Entry 8WW7 (electron microscopy, 3.28 A resolution); this record covers chains M and F of the 15 polymer chains in the assembly.

# Chain M
Molecule: 26-nt DNA strand
Sequence (26 nucleotides; each row starts with the number of its first residue):
     1 TTTTTTTTTT TTTTTTTTTT TTTTTT

# Chain F
Name: Putative primase C962R
Organism: African swine fever virus
UniProtKB: A0A2X0TKI6 (A0A2X0TKI6_ASF); numbering as in UniProt (aligned over 1-962)
Chain sequence (972 residues; numbered 1 to 972; the number before each row is that of its first residue):
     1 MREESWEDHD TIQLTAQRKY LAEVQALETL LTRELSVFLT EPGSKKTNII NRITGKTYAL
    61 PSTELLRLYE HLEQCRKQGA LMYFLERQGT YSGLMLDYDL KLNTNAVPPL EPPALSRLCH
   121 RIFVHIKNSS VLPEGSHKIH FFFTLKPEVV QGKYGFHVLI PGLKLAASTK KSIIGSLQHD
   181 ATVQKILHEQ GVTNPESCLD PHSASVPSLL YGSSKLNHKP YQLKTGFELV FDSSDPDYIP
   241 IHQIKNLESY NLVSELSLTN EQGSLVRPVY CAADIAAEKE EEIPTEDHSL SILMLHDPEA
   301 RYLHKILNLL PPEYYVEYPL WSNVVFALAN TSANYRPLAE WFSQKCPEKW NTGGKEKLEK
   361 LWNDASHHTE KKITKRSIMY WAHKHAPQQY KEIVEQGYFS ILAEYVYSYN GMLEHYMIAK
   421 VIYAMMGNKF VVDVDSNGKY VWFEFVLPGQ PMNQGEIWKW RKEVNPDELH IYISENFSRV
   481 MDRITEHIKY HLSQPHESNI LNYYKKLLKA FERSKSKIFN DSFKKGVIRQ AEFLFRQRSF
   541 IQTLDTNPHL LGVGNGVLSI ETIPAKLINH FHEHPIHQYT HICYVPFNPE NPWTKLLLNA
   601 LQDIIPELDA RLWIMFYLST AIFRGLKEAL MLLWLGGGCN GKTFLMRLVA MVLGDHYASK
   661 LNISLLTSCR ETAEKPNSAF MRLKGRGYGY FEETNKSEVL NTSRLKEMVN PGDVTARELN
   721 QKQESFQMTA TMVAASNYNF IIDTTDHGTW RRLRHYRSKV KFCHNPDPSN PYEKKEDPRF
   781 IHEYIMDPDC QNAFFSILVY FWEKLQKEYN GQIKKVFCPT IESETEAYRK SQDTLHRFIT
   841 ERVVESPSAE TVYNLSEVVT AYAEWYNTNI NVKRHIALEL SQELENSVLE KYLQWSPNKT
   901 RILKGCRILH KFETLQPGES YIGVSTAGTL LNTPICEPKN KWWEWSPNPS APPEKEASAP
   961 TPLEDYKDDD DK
Not modelled in the structure: 1-10, 133-138, 270-288, 842-851, 918-934, 951-972
Sequence notes: expression tag (963-972)
Bound ions: Mg2+: Lys642, Thr643 (together with AMP-PNP)
Ligand contacts:
  - AMP-PNP (ANP; phosphoaminophosphonic acid-adenylate ester), molecule 1: Ala600, Asp603, Ile604, Gly638, Cys639, Asn640, Gly641, Lys642, Thr643, Phe644, Asn737, Phe762, Lys775, Glu776, Asp777, Pro778, Arg779, Phe780, Ile781
  - AMP-PNP (ANP), molecule 2: Asn710, Arg751, Arg752

# How chain M and chain F interact
Residue-residue contacts - 6 pairs, chain M then chain F:
  DT5(M) with Pro676(F), phosphate contact
  DT6(M) with Pro676(F), phosphate contact; Arg717(F), salt bridge to the phosphate; Leu719(F), phosphate contact; Asn720(F), phosphate contact
  DT7(M) with Asn720(F), base contact
Also at the interface, not in a pair above, chain M (4 interface residues in all): DT15
Also at the interface, not in a pair above, chain F (5 interface residues in all): Lys525

# Overview
4 residues of chain M and 5 residues of chain F are in contact, with 1 salt bridge. The salt-bridged pair is
DT6(M)-Arg717(F). Ligands of chain F: AMP-PNP. The Mg2+ site is built by Lys642(F) and Thr643(F).
Here chain M is a 26-nt DNA strand and chain F is Putative primase C962R (African swine fever virus). Entry
8WW7 (Structure of AMPPNP-Form AsfvPrimPol Dodecamer) was determined by electron microscopy.
